PDB entry 7F03 | electron microscopy, 3.29 A resolution | chains C and D of the 6 polymer chains in the assembly

[Chain C]
Protein: Heme exporter protein C
Source organism: Escherichia coli BL21(DE3)
UniProt: P0ABM1 (CCMC_ECOLI); residue numbers follow UniProt; this construct covers 1-245
Amino-acid sequence (245 residues; row label = number of the first residue in the row):
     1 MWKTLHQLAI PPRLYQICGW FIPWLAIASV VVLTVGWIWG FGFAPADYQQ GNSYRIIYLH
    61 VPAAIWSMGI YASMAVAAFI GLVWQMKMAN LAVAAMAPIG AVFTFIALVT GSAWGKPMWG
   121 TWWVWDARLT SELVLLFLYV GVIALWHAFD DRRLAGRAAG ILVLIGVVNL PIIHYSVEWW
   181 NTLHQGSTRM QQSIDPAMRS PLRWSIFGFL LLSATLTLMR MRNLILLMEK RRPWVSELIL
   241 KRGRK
Disordered / not traced: 1-6, 238-245
Small-molecule neighbours: 1,2-Distearoyl-sn-glycerophosphoethanolamine (3PE): P98, A101, F105, I143, W146, H147, R152, R220, L227

[Chain D]
Protein: Heme exporter protein D
Source organism: Escherichia coli BL21(DE3)
UniProt: P0ABM5 (CCMD_ECOLI); numbering as in UniProt (aligned over 1-69)
Amino-acid sequence (69 residues; numbered 1 to 69; the number before each row is that of its first residue):
     1 MTPAFASWNE FFAMGGYAFF VWLAVVMTVI PLVVLVVHSV MQHRAILRGV AQQRAREARL
    61 RAAQQQEAA
Disordered / not traced: 56-69
Small-molecule neighbours: 1,2-Distearoyl-sn-glycerophosphoethanolamine (3PE): M27, I30, P31, V34, L35, H38, Q42

[How chain C and chain D interact]
Pairs across the interface (43):
  Y15(C) with H43(D), hydrogen bond
  F41(C) with F12(D)
  G42(C) with P3(D); A4(D), hydrogen bond (backbone-backbone); F5(D)
  F43(C) with M1(D); T2(D)
  A44(C) with A4(D)
  Q50(C) with Y17(D)
  N52(C) with F5(D); G15(D); V21(D)
  S53(C) with Y17(D)
  R55(C) with A4(D)
  L59(C) with A24(D), hydrophobic; V25(D), hydrophobic; T28(D)
  V102(C) with L35(D), hydrophobic
  F103(C) with L32(D), hydrophobic
  I106(C) with T28(D); L32(D), hydrophobic
  V109(C) with M27(D), hydrophobic
  T110(C) with A24(D)
  A113(C) with F20(D)
  K116(C) with F20(D)
  P117(C) with F20(D), hydrophobic
  W122(C) with F19(D), hydrophobic; L23(D), hydrophobic
  L212(C) with L32(D), hydrophobic
  L216(C) with L35(D), hydrophobic; V36(D), hydrophobic
  M219(C) with S39(D)
  R222(C) with H43(D)
  N223(C) with S39(D), hydrogen bond (side chain-backbone); Q42(D); H43(D); I46(D)
  L226(C) with H43(D); I46(D), hydrophobic
  L227(C) with I46(D), hydrophobic
  R231(C) with Q53(D); R54(D)
  V235(C) with V50(D)
Also at the interface, not in a pair above, chain C (33 interface residues in all): G51, I56, I99, F105, R220
Also at the interface, not in a pair above, chain D (28 interface residues in all): P31, L47

[In short]
33 residues of chain C and 28 residues of chain D are in contact; the contacts include 3 hydrogen bonds. Polar
pairs include Y15(C)-H43(D), N223(C)-S39(D) and G42(C)-A4(D). 1,2-Distearoyl-sn-glycerophosphoethanolamine is
bound between chain C and chain D.
Here chain C is Heme exporter protein C and chain D is Heme exporter protein D, both from Escherichia coli
BL21(DE3). Entry 7F03 (Cytochrome c-type biogenesis protein CcmABCD from E. coli in complex with ANP) was
determined by electron microscopy together with 7F02, 7F04, 7VFJ and 7VFP from the same study.
